1QBL - chains L and H; structure by X-ray diffraction, 2.26 A resolution.

[Chain L]
Name: FABE8A
From: Mus musculus
Notes: fragment: fab
Reference sequence: P01635 (KV5C_MOUSE); residues 1-95 here correspond to UniProt positions 21-115 (UniProt number = residue number + 20)
Chain sequence (214 residues; numbered 1 to 214; the number before each row is that of its first residue):
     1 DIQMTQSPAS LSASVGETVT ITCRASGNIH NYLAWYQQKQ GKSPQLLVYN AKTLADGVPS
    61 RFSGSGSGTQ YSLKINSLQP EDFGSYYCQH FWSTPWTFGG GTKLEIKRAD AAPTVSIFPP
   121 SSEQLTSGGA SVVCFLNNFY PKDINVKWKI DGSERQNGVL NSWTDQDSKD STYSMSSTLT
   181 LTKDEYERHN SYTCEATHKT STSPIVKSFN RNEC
Disulfide bonds: Cys-23/Cys-88, Cys-134/Cys-194
Curated features (UniProtKB/Swiss-Prot):
  - region: Asp-1 to Cys-23 (Framework-1), Arg-24 to Ala-34 (Complementarity-determining-1), Trp-35 to Tyr-49 (Framework-2), Asn-50 to Asp-56 (Complementarity-determining-2), Gly-57 to Cys-88 (Framework-3), Gln-89 to Pro-95 (Complementarity-determining-3)

[Chain H]
Name: FABE8A
From: Mus musculus
Notes: fragment: fab
Chain sequence (219 residues; each row starts with the number of its first residue):
     1 EVQLQQSGAE LVKPGASVKL SCTASGFNIK DTYMHWVKQR PEKGLEWIGR IDPASGNTKY
    61 DPKFQDKATI TADTSSNTAY LQLSSLTSED TAVYYCAGYD YGNFDYWGQG TTLTVSSAET
   121 TPPSVYPLAP GTAALKSSMV TLGCLVKGYF PEPVTVTWNS GSLSSGVHTF PAVLQSDLYT
   181 LTSSVTVPSS TWPSQTVTCN VAHPASSTKV DKKIVPRNC
Differences from the reference sequence: conflict Gln-3 (Lys in S49220), Gln-5 (Leu in S49220), Gln-6 (Glu in S49220), 23 further conflict positions vs the reference (S49220) not listed
Disulfide bonds: Cys-22/Cys-96, Cys-144/Cys-199

[How chain L and chain H interact]
Disulfides between the chains: Cys-214(L)/Cys-219(H)
Residue-residue contacts (84):
  Tyr-32(L) / Tyr-101(H)  hydrophobic
  Tyr-36(L) / Tyr-99(H)
  Tyr-36(L) / Asp-105(H)  hydrogen bond
  Tyr-36(L) / Trp-107(H)
  Gln-38(L) / Gln-39(H)  hydrogen bond
  Gln-38(L) / Tyr-95(H)
  Lys-42(L) / Tyr-95(H)  hydrogen bond (backbone-side chain)
  Ser-43(L) / Tyr-95(H)
  Ser-43(L) / Trp-107(H)
  Ser-43(L) / Gly-108(H)  hydrogen bond (side chain-backbone)
  Ser-43(L) / Gln-109(H)
  Pro-44(L) / Leu-45(H)  hydrophobic
  Pro-44(L) / Tyr-95(H)
  Pro-44(L) / Trp-107(H)
  Leu-46(L) / Asp-105(H)
  Tyr-49(L) / Tyr-101(H)
  Tyr-49(L) / Gly-102(H)
  Tyr-49(L) / Asn-103(H)
  Asn-50(L) / Tyr-101(H)
  Asp-56(L) / Asn-103(H)  hydrogen bond
  Tyr-87(L) / Gln-39(H)  hydrogen bond
  Tyr-87(L) / Lys-43(H)
  Tyr-87(L) / Gly-44(H)
  Tyr-87(L) / Leu-45(H)
  Gln-89(L) / Trp-47(H)
  Gln-89(L) / Tyr-99(H)  hydrogen bond
  Phe-91(L) / Tyr-101(H)  hydrophobic
  Thr-94(L) / Lys-59(H)
  Thr-94(L) / Tyr-60(H)
  Pro-95(L) / Trp-47(H)  hydrophobic
  Pro-95(L) / Asp-61(H)
  Trp-96(L) / Tyr-33(H)  hydrophobic
  Trp-96(L) / His-35(H)
  Trp-96(L) / Trp-47(H)
  Trp-96(L) / Asp-100(H)
  Trp-96(L) / Tyr-101(H)
  Phe-98(L) / Leu-45(H)
  Phe-98(L) / Trp-47(H)
  Ser-116(L) / Thr-141(H)
  Ile-117(L) / Gly-131(H)  hydrogen bond (backbone-backbone)
  Phe-118(L) / Leu-128(H)  hydrophobic
  Phe-118(L) / Ala-129(H)
  Phe-118(L) / Pro-130(H)
  Phe-118(L) / Thr-141(H)
  Pro-119(L) / Ala-129(H)
  Pro-119(L) / Arg-217(H)
  Ser-121(L) / Tyr-126(H)
  Ser-121(L) / Pro-127(H)
  Glu-123(L) / Tyr-126(H)
  Glu-123(L) / Pro-127(H)
  Glu-123(L) / Lys-212(H)  salt bridge
  Gln-124(L) / Tyr-126(H)
  Gln-124(L) / Lys-147(H)
  Ser-131(L) / Leu-145(H)
  Ser-131(L) / Lys-147(H)
  Phe-135(L) / Gly-143(H)
  Phe-135(L) / Phe-170(H)  hydrophobic
  Phe-135(L) / Thr-182(H)
  Phe-135(L) / Ser-183(H)
  Phe-135(L) / Ser-184(H)
  Asn-137(L) / His-168(H)
  Asn-137(L) / Phe-170(H)
  Asn-137(L) / Ser-184(H)  hydrogen bond
  Asn-138(L) / His-168(H)  hydrogen bond
  Val-159(L) / Gln-175(H)
  Leu-160(L) / Val-173(H)  hydrophobic
  Leu-160(L) / Gln-175(H)
  Asn-161(L) / Val-173(H)
  Ser-162(L) / Phe-170(H)
  Ser-162(L) / Pro-171(H)  hydrogen bond (side chain-backbone)
  Ser-162(L) / Val-173(H)
  Trp-163(L) / Pro-171(H)
  Thr-164(L) / Phe-170(H)
  Ser-174(L) / His-168(H)  hydrogen bond
  Ser-174(L) / Phe-170(H)
  Met-175(L) / Phe-170(H)
  Ser-176(L) / Phe-170(H)
  Ser-176(L) / Thr-182(H)  hydrogen bond
  Thr-180(L) / Lys-147(H)
  Lys-207(L) / Ala-134(H)
  Asn-210(L) / Arg-217(H)
  Cys-214(L) / Arg-217(H)
  Cys-214(L) / Asn-218(H)  hydrogen bond (backbone-side chain)
  Cys-214(L) / Cys-219(H)  disulfide
Also at the interface, not in a pair above, chain L (49 interface residues in all): Thr-97, Ser-127, Val-133, Asp-167, Thr-178, Phe-209, Arg-211, Glu-213
Also at the interface, not in a pair above, chain H (50 interface residues in all): Val-37, Glu-42, Glu-46, Pro-62, Val-125, Leu-142, Thr-169

[In short]
49 residues of chain L face 50 of chain H across their interface, with 1 disulfide bond, 14 hydrogen bonds and
1 salt bridge. Polar pairs include Glu-123(L)/Lys-212(H), Tyr-36(L)/Asp-105(H) and Gln-38(L)/Gln-39(H).
Chain L is FABE8A and chain H is FABE8A, both from Mus musculus; the structure, Fab E8 (FABE8A) X-ray
structure at 2.26 angstrom resolution, was determined by X-ray diffraction together with 1QBM from the same
study.
